Entry 2V4E (X-ray diffraction, 2.40 A resolution); this record covers chains A and C of the 4 polymer chains in the assembly.

Chain A:
Protein: Red fluorescent protein DRFP583
From: Discosoma sp
Chain sequence (218 residues; row label = number of the first residue in the row; note: 2 numbers in that range are skipped by the numbering (no residue carries them; nothing is unmodelled there)):
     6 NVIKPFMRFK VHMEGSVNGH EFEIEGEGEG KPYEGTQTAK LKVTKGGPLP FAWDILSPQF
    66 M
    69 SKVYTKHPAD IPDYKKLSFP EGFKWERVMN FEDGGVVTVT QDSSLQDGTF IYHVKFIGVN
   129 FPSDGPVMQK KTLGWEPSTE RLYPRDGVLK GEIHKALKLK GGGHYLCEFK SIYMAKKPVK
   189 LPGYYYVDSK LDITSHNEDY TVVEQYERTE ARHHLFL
Not modelled in the structure: 6
Modified positions: Met-66 ({(4Z)-4-(4-hydroxybenzylidene)-2-[3-(methylthio)propanimidoyl]-5-oxo-4,5-dihydro-1H-imidazol-1-yl}acetic acid; NRQ)
Glycans and other covalent adducts: covalent link Met-66/Ser-69

Chain C:
Protein: Red fluorescent protein DRFP583
From: Discosoma sp
Chain sequence (218 residues; numbered 6 to 225; 2 numbers in that range are skipped by the numbering (no residue carries them; nothing is unmodelled there); the number before each row is that of its first residue):
     6 NVIKPFMRFK VHMEGSVNGH EFEIEGEGEG KPYEGTQTAK LQVTKGGPLP FAWDILSPQF
    66 M
    69 SKVYTKHPAD IPDYKKLSFP EGFKWERVMN FEDGGVVTVT QDSSLQDGTF IYHVKFIGVN
   129 FPSDGPVMQK KTLGWEPSTE RLYPRDGVLK GEIHKALKLK GGGHYLCEFK SIYMAKKPVK
   189 LPGYYYVDSK LDITSHNEDY TVVEQYERTE ARHHLFL
Modified positions: Met-66 ({(4Z)-4-(4-hydroxybenzylidene)-2-[3-(methylthio)propanimidoyl]-5-oxo-4,5-dihydro-1H-imidazol-1-yl}acetic acid; NRQ)
Glycans and other covalent adducts: covalent link Met-66/Ser-69

How chain A and chain C interact:
Pairs across the interface - 39 pairs, chain A then chain C:
  Ser-21(A) with Thr-108(C)
  Asn-23(A) with Glu-94(C)
  Gly-24(A) with Lys-92(C), hydrogen bond (backbone-side chain); Glu-94(C), hydrogen bond (backbone-side chain)
  Glu-26(A) with Lys-123(C), salt bridge
  Lys-92(A) with Gly-24(C), hydrogen bond (side chain-backbone)
  Glu-94(A) with Asn-23(C); Gly-24(C), hydrogen bond (side chain-backbone); Val-127(C)
  Arg-95(A) with Val-127(C)
  Val-96(A) with Val-104(C), hydrophobic; Val-127(C), hydrophobic
  Val-104(A) with Val-96(C), hydrophobic
  Thr-106(A) with Val-104(C); Thr-106(C), hydrogen bond; Ile-125(C), hydrogen bond (side chain-backbone); Val-127(C)
  Val-107(A) with Val-127(C)
  Thr-108(A) with Ser-21(C); Ile-125(C)
  Lys-123(A) with Glu-26(C), salt bridge; Ile-125(C)
  Phe-124(A) with Ile-125(C)
  Ile-125(A) with Thr-106(C), hydrogen bond (backbone-side chain); Thr-108(C); Lys-123(C); Phe-124(C); Ile-125(C), hydrophobic
  Val-127(A) with Glu-94(C); Val-96(C), hydrophobic; Val-107(C)
  Asn-128(A) with Lys-158(C), hydrogen bond; Ile-180(C)
  Pro-130(A) with Asp-154(C)
  Ser-131(A) with Asp-154(C), hydrogen bond
  Asp-154(A) with Pro-130(C); Ser-131(C), hydrogen bond
  Lys-158(A) with Asn-128(C), hydrogen bond
  Ile-180(A) with Asn-128(C)
Interface residues without a listed pair, chain A (26 interface residues in all): Val-105, Gly-126, Phe-129, Asp-132
Interface residues without a listed pair, chain C (27 interface residues in all): His-25, Arg-95, Val-105, Gly-126, Phe-129, Asp-132

In short:
26 residues of chain A face 27 of chain C across their interface; the contacts include 11 hydrogen bonds and 2
salt bridges. Polar contacts include Glu-26(A)/Lys-123(C), Lys-123(A)/Glu-26(C) and Gly-24(A)/Lys-92(C).
Chain A is Red fluorescent protein DRFP583 and chain C is Red fluorescent protein DRFP583, both from Discosoma
sp; the structure, A non-cytotoxic DsRed variant for whole-cell labeling, was determined by X-ray diffraction.
